Entry 7ZM7 (electron microscopy, 2.77 A resolution); this record covers chains 6 and L of the 43 polymer chains in the assembly.

[Chain 6]
Molecule: NADH-ubiquinone oxidoreductase chain 6
Source organism: Chaetomium thermophilum var. thermophilum DSM 1495
Notes: EC 7.1.1.2
Reference sequence: G1DJ96 (G1DJ96_CHATD); residues 1-224 here = UniProt positions 1-224
Chain sequence (224 residues; row label = number of the first residue in the row):
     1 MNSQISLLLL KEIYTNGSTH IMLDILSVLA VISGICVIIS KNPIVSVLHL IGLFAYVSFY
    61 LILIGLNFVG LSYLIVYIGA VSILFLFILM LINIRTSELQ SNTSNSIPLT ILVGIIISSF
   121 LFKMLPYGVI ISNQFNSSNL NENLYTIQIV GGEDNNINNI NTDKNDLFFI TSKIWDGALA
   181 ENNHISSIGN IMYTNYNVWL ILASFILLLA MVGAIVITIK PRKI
Disordered / not traced: 1-2, 133-163, 223-224

[Chain L]
Molecule: NADH-ubiquinone oxidoreductase chain 4L
Source organism: Chaetomium thermophilum var. thermophilum DSM 1495
Notes: EC 7.1.1.2
Reference sequence: G1DJA2 (G1DJA2_CHATD); residues 1-89 here = UniProt positions 1-89
Chain sequence (89 residues; each row starts with the number of its first residue):
     1 MNITLILFLI GILGFVLNRK NIILMLISIE IMLLSITFLI LLSSLNMDDI IGQTYAIYII
    61 VVAGAESAIG LGILVAFYRL RGSIAIEYK
Disordered / not traced: 1, 89

[How chain 6 and chain L interact]
Pairs across the interface - 90 pairs, chain 6 then chain L:
  Ser-27(6) / Ile-3(L)
  Val-31(6) / Ile-3(L)  hydrophobic
  Val-31(6) / Ile-6(L)  hydrophobic
  Gly-34(6) / Ile-10(L)
  Ile-35(6) / Ile-10(L)  hydrophobic
  Val-37(6) / Ile-27(L)  hydrophobic
  Val-37(6) / Ile-31(L)  hydrophobic
  Ile-38(6) / Ile-10(L)
  Ile-38(6) / Leu-13(L)  hydrophobic
  Ile-38(6) / Gly-14(L)
  Ile-38(6) / Ser-28(L)
  Ser-46(6) / Ile-27(L)
  Val-47(6) / Ile-27(L)  hydrophobic
  Leu-50(6) / Ile-31(L)  hydrophobic
  Leu-53(6) / Leu-7(L)  hydrophobic
  Leu-53(6) / Leu-34(L)  hydrophobic
  Phe-54(6) / Leu-34(L)  hydrophobic
  Val-57(6) / Leu-34(L)  hydrophobic
  Val-57(6) / Phe-38(L)  hydrophobic
  Tyr-60(6) / Phe-38(L)  hydrophobic
  Tyr-60(6) / Leu-42(L)
  Leu-61(6) / Phe-38(L)  hydrophobic
  Leu-61(6) / Leu-41(L)  hydrophobic
  Ile-64(6) / Leu-42(L)  hydrophobic
  Ile-64(6) / Leu-45(L)
  Leu-66(6) / Leu-41(L)  hydrophobic
  Leu-66(6) / Leu-45(L)  hydrophobic
  Phe-68(6) / Ile-57(L)  hydrophobic
  Val-69(6) / Gln-53(L)
  Val-69(6) / Ile-57(L)  hydrophobic
  Tyr-73(6) / Leu-34(L)  hydrophobic
  Tyr-73(6) / Thr-37(L)  hydrogen bond
  Tyr-73(6) / Leu-41(L)
  Tyr-73(6) / Ile-60(L)
  Val-76(6) / Ile-60(L)  hydrophobic
  Tyr-77(6) / Glu-30(L)
  Tyr-77(6) / Ile-60(L)
  Tyr-77(6) / Ala-63(L)
  Val-81(6) / Glu-30(L)
  Val-81(6) / Ser-67(L)
  Leu-84(6) / Leu-71(L)
  Phe-85(6) / Glu-30(L)
  Phe-85(6) / Leu-71(L)  hydrophobic
  Ile-88(6) / Val-75(L)  hydrophobic
  Leu-89(6) / Ile-23(L)  hydrophobic
  Ile-92(6) / Tyr-78(L)  hydrophobic
  Ile-92(6) / Ile-84(L)  hydrophobic
  Asn-93(6) / Tyr-78(L)  hydrogen bond (backbone-side chain)
  Ile-94(6) / Ile-84(L)  hydrophobic
  Glu-98(6) / Lys-20(L)
  Glu-98(6) / Ala-85(L)
  Leu-99(6) / Lys-20(L)
  Leu-99(6) / Asn-21(L)  hydrogen bond (backbone-side chain)
  Gln-100(6) / Lys-20(L)  hydrogen bond (backbone-side chain)
  Ser-101(6) / Leu-17(L)
  Ser-101(6) / Arg-19(L)
  Ser-101(6) / Lys-20(L)
  Ser-106(6) / Val-16(L)
  Ser-106(6) / Leu-17(L)
  Thr-110(6) / Leu-13(L)
  Thr-110(6) / Val-16(L)
  Thr-110(6) / Leu-17(L)
  Ile-117(6) / Leu-9(L)  hydrophobic
  Ile-117(6) / Ile-12(L)  hydrophobic
  Leu-121(6) / Leu-5(L)  hydrophobic
  Phe-122(6) / Asn-2(L)
  Leu-125(6) / Leu-39(L)  hydrophobic
  Gly-128(6) / Asn-46(L)  hydrogen bond (backbone-side chain)
  Val-129(6) / Ser-43(L)
  Val-129(6) / Asn-46(L)
  His-184(6) / Ile-50(L)
  His-184(6) / Gln-53(L)  hydrogen bond
  Ile-188(6) / Ile-50(L)  hydrophobic
  Ile-188(6) / Thr-54(L)
  Ile-191(6) / Ile-50(L)  hydrophobic
  Ile-191(6) / Ile-51(L)  hydrophobic
  Tyr-196(6) / Ile-51(L)  hydrophobic
  Trp-199(6) / Ile-51(L)  hydrophobic
  Trp-199(6) / Tyr-58(L)  hydrophobic
  Leu-200(6) / Tyr-58(L)
  Ala-203(6) / Tyr-58(L)  hydrophobic
  Ile-206(6) / Val-62(L)  hydrophobic
  Leu-207(6) / Val-61(L)  hydrophobic
  Ala-210(6) / Ala-65(L)  hydrophobic
  Ala-210(6) / Ile-69(L)  hydrophobic
  Ile-217(6) / Gly-72(L)
  Ile-217(6) / Ile-73(L)  hydrophobic
  Ile-217(6) / Ala-76(L)
  Thr-218(6) / Gly-72(L)
  Thr-218(6) / Val-75(L)
Other interface residues (no listed pair), chain 6 (65 interface residues in all): Pro-43, Ser-72, Leu-91, Thr-103, Leu-109, Val-113, Ser-118, Pro-126, Ser-187, Met-192, Leu-209, Ala-214
Other interface residues (no listed pair), chain L (58 interface residues in all): Phe-8, Leu-24, Leu-26, Ile-59, Gly-64, Ala-68, Leu-74, Ser-83

[Overview]
65 residues of chain 6 and 58 residues of chain L are in contact; the contacts include 6 hydrogen bonds. Among
the polar pairs are Tyr-73(6)/Thr-37(L), Asn-93(6)/Tyr-78(L) and Leu-99(6)/Asn-21(L).
Chain 6 is NADH-ubiquinone oxidoreductase chain 6 and chain L is NADH-ubiquinone oxidoreductase chain 4L, both
from Chaetomium thermophilum var. thermophilum DSM 1495; the structure, CryoEM structure of mitochondrial
complex I from Chaetomium thermophilum (inhibited by DDM), was determined by electron microscopy, deposited
together with 7ZM8, 7ZMB, 7ZME, 7ZMG and 7ZMH.
